PDB entry 4WI1 | X-ray diffraction, 1.65 A resolution | chain A

[Chain A]
Protein: Proline--tRNA ligase
Source organism: Plasmodium falciparum
Notes: EC 6.1.1.15
Reference sequence: Q8I5R7 (SYP_PLAF7); numbering as in UniProt (aligned over 249-746)
Sequence (506 residues; numbered 241 to 746; the number before each row is that of its first residue):
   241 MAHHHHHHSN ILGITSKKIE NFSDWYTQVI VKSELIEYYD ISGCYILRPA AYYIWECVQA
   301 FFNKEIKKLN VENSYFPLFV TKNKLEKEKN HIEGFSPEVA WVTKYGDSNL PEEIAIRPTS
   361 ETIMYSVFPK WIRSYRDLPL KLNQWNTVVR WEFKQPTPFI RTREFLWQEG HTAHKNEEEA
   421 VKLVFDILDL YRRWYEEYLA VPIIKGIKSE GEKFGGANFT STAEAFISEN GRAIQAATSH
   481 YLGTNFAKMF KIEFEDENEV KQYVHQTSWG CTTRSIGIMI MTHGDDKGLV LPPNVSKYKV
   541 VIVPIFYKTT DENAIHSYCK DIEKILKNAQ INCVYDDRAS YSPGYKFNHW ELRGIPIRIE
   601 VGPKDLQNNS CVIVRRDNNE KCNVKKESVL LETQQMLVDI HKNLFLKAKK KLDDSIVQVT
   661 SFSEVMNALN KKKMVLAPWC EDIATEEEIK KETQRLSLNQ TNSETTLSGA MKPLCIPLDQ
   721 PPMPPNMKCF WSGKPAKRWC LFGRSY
Unresolved in the structure: 241, 280-282, 322-359, 389-402, 698-707
Construct notes: expression tag (241-248)
Bound ions: Mg2+: Thr362, Gln384
Ligand contacts: TCMDC-124506 (3O6; 1-(4-fluorophenyl)-3-[4-(4-fluorophenyl)-1-methyl-3-(trifluoromethyl)-1H-pyrazol-5-yl]urea): Tyr266, Ile270, Leu275, Ile276, Tyr278, Tyr285, Leu287, Ala291, Arg403, Glu404, Ile474, Thr513, Arg514, Ile516, Gly517, Ile518, Ile520, Met521, Tyr746
Curated features (UniProtKB/Swiss-Prot):
  - binding site (ATP): Arg390 to Lys394, Arg401 to Phe405, Gln475 to Ala477, Thr512 to Arg514
  - binding site (L-proline): Arg390, His480
What the authors report for this chain:
  - binding site for TCMDC-124506: Tyr266, Ile276 to Leu287, Glu404, Thr513 to Gly524
  - conformationally variable residues (loop rearrangement): Phe405
  - conformationally variable residues (side-chain flip): Glu404 (proposed by the authors, not directly observed)

[Overview]
Ligands of chain A: TCMDC-124506. Thr362 and Gln384 coordinate Mg2+. From UniProt: 16 ATP-binding residues and
L-proline-binding residues Arg390 and His480. From the paper: a binding site for TCMDC-124506 at Tyr266,
Ile276 and Glu404 among others; conformational variability at Phe405 and Glu404.
Chain A is Proline--tRNA ligase (Plasmodium falciparum); the structure, Crystal Structure of Prolyl-tRNA
synthetase (ProRS, Proline--tRNA ligase) from Plasmodium falciparum in complex with TCMDC-124506, was
determined by X-ray diffraction, deposited together with 5IFU, 4Q15 and 4NCX.
